Entry 4Q4V (X-ray diffraction, 2.90 A resolution); this record covers chains 3 and 4 of the 4 polymer chains in the assembly.

Chain 3:
Molecule: Coxsackievirus capsid protein VP3
Source organism: Coxsackievirus A24
Reference sequence: V9VEF3 (V9VEF3_9ENTO); residues 1-240 here correspond to UniProt positions 341-580 (UniProt number = residue number + 340)
Amino-acid sequence (240 residues; each row starts with the number of its first residue):
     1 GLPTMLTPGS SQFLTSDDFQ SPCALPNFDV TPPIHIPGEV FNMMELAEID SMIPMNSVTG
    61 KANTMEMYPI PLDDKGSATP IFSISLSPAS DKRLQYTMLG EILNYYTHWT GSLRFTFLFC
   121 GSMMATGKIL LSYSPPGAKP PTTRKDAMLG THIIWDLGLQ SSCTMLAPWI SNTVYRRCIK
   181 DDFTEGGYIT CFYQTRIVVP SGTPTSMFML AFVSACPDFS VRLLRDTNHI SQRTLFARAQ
Not modelled in the structure: 238-240

Chain 4:
Molecule: Coxsackievirus capsid protein VP4
Source organism: Coxsackievirus A24
Reference sequence: V9VEF3 (V9VEF3_9ENTO); residues 1-69 here = UniProt positions 1-69
Amino-acid sequence (69 residues; row label = number of the first residue in the row):
     1 MGAQVSSQKV GAHENTNVAT GGSTVNYTTI NYYKDSASNA ASKLDFSQDP SKFTEPVKDI
    61 MIKTAPALN
Not modelled in the structure: 1, 13-23

Chain 3 / chain 4 interface:
Pairs across the interface - 35 pairs, chain 3 then chain 4:
  Asp18(3) - Ala40(4)
  Asp18(3) - Ala41(4)  hydrogen bond (side chain-backbone)
  Gln20(3) - Ile30(4)
  Gln20(3) - Asn31(4)
  Gln20(3) - Tyr32(4)
  Gln20(3) - Tyr33(4)
  Gln20(3) - Ser38(4)
  Gln20(3) - Asn39(4)
  Ser21(3) - Tyr33(4)
  Ser21(3) - Ser38(4)  hydrogen bond (backbone-side chain)
  Pro22(3) - Tyr33(4)
  Pro22(3) - Ser38(4)
  Cys23(3) - Asp35(4)
  Cys23(3) - Ser38(4)  hydrogen bond (backbone-side chain)
  Pro26(3) - Lys34(4)
  Pro26(3) - Asp35(4)
  Asn27(3) - Lys34(4)
  Asn27(3) - Asp35(4)  hydrogen bond (backbone-side chain)
  Gly38(3) - Phe53(4)
  Glu39(3) - Lys52(4)
  Glu39(3) - Phe53(4)
  Val40(3) - Phe53(4)  hydrophobic
  Phe41(3) - Asp45(4)
  Phe41(3) - Ser47(4)
  Glu45(3) - Asp49(4)
  Glu45(3) - Phe53(4)
  Glu48(3) - Gln48(4)
  Glu48(3) - Pro50(4)
  Glu48(3) - Thr54(4)
  Ile49(3) - Phe53(4)  hydrophobic
  Ile49(3) - Thr54(4)
  Leu159(3) - Leu68(4)
  Gln160(3) - Pro66(4)
  Gln160(3) - Ala67(4)  hydrogen bond (side chain-backbone)
  Gln160(3) - Leu68(4)  hydrogen bond (side chain-backbone)
Interface residues without a listed pair, chain 3 (19 interface residues in all): Phe19, Leu25, Phe28
Interface residues without a listed pair, chain 4 (22 interface residues in all): Ala37

Overview:
19 residues of chain 3 and 22 residues of chain 4 are in contact, with 6 hydrogen bonds. Among the polar pairs
are Asp18(3)-Ala41(4), Ser21(3)-Ser38(4) and Cys23(3)-Ser38(4).
Here chain 3 is Coxsackievirus capsid protein VP3 and chain 4 is Coxsackievirus capsid protein VP4, both from
Coxsackievirus A24. Entry 4Q4V (Crystal structure of Coxsackievirus A24v) was determined by X-ray diffraction,
deposited together with 4Q4W, 4Q4X and 4Q4Y.
